4FZG - chains T and U of the 32 polymer chains in the assembly; structure by X-ray diffraction, 3.00 A resolution.

== Chain T ==
Protein: Proteasome component C1
From: Saccharomyces cerevisiae
Notes: EC 3.4.25.1
UniProt: P21242 (PSA3_YEAST); residues 1-244 here correspond to UniProt positions 5-248 (UniProt number = residue number + 4)
Amino-acid sequence (244 residues; numbered 1 to 244; the number before each row is that of its first residue):
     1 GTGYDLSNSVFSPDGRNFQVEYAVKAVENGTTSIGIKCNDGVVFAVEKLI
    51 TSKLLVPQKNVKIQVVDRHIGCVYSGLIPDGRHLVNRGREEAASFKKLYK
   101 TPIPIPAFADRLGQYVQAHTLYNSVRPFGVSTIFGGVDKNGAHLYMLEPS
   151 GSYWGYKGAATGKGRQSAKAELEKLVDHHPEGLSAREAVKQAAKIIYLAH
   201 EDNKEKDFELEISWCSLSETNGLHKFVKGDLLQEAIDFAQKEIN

== Chain U ==
Protein: Proteasome component C7-alpha
From: Saccharomyces cerevisiae
Notes: EC 3.4.25.1
UniProt: P21243 (PSA6_YEAST); residues 1-243 here correspond to UniProt positions 10-252 (UniProt number = residue number + 9)
Amino-acid sequence (243 residues; each row starts with the number of its first residue):
     1 AGYDRHITIFSPEGRLYQVEYAFKATNQTNINSLAVRGKDCTVVISQKKV
    51 PDKLLDPTTVSYIFCISRTIGMVVNGPIPDARNAALRAKAEAAEFRYKYG
   101 YDMPCDVLAKRMANLSQIYTQRAYMRPLGVILTFVSVDEELGPSIYKTDP
   151 AGYYVGYKATATGPKQQEITTNLENHFKKSKIDHINEESWEKVVEFAITH
   201 MIDALGTEFSKNDLEVGVATKDKFFTLSAENIEERLVAIAEQD

== How chain T and chain U interact ==
Residue-residue contacts (64; chain T residue first):
  T2(T) with H6(U)
  G3(T) with H6(U)
  Y4(T) with R5(U); H6(U); Y21(U), hydrogen bond
  S9(T) with R126(U)
  V10(T) with H6(U); Q18(U)
  F11(T) with Q18(U), hydrogen bond (backbone-side chain); Y21(U); A22(U), hydrophobic; A25(U), hydrophobic; R126(U); P127(U); G129(U)
  S12(T) with Y21(U)
  P13(T) with Y21(U), hydrophobic; K24(U)
  D14(T) with K24(U)
  G15(T) with Y21(U); A25(U)
  R16(T) with Q28(U)
  K37(T) with D56(U), salt bridge
  Q114(T) with R82(U), hydrogen bond (side chain-backbone); N83(U); L86(U)
  Q117(T) with P79(U); D80(U); N83(U), hydrogen bond
  T120(T) with R126(U), hydrogen bond (backbone-side chain)
  L121(T) with Y124(U); R126(U); L128(U), hydrophobic
  Y122(T) with Y124(U); M125(U), hydrophobic
  S150(T) with P79(U)
  G151(T) with P79(U)
  S152(T) with I78(U); P79(U)
  Y153(T) with R82(U), hydrogen bond (backbone-side chain)
  W154(T) with L55(U), hydrophobic; T59(U); V60(U), hydrophobic; S61(U); Y62(U); I78(U), hydrophobic; R82(U)
  G155(T) with L55(U); D56(U), hydrogen bond (backbone-backbone); T59(U), hydrogen bond (backbone-side chain)
  Y156(T) with L54(U); L55(U); D56(U)
  K157(T) with K53(U); L54(U), hydrogen bond (backbone-backbone); L55(U)
  G158(T) with L54(U)
  K169(T) with L54(U)
  L172(T) with L54(U), hydrophobic
  E173(T) with D52(U); K53(U), salt bridge; L54(U)
  V176(T) with L54(U), hydrophobic
  D177(T) with K53(U), salt bridge
Also at the interface, not in a pair above, chain U (30 interface residues in all): P57

== Overview ==
Chain T and chain U form an interface of 31 and 30 residues respectively, with 9 hydrogen bonds and 3 salt
bridges. Polar contacts include K37(T)-D56(U), E173(T)-K53(U) and D177(T)-K53(U).
Chain T is Proteasome component C1 and chain U is Proteasome component C7-alpha, both from Saccharomyces
cerevisiae; the structure, 20S yeast proteasome in complex with glidobactin, was determined by X-ray
diffraction (same publication as 4FZC).
